5C52 - chains B and C of the 5 polymer chains in the assembly; structure by X-ray diffraction, 3.64 A resolution.

Chain B (and C):
Name: DNA polymerase subunit gamma-2, mitochondrial
From: Homo sapiens
Notes: EC 2.7.7.7; chain C of this document is another copy of the same molecule, construct and numbering; everything in this record applies to it too
Reference sequence: Q9UHN1 (DPOG2_HUMAN); residue numbers follow UniProt; this construct covers 1-485
Chain sequence (485 residues; numbered 1 to 485; the number before each row is that of its first residue):
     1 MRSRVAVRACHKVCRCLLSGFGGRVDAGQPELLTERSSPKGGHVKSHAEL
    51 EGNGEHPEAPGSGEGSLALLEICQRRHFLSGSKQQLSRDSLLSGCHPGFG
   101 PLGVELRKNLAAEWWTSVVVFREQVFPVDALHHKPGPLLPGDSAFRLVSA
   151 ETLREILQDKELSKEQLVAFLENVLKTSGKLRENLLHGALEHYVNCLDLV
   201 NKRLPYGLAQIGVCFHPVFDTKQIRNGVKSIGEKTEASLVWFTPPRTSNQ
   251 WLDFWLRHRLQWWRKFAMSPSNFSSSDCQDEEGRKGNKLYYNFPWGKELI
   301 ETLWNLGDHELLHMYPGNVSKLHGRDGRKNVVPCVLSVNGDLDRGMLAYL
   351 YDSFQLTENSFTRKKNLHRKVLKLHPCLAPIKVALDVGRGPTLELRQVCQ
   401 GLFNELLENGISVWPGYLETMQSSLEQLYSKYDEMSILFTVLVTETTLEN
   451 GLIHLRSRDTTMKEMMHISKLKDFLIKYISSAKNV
Disordered / not traced: 1-67, 137-178, 222-228, 356-361 (chain C: 1-66, 138-179, 220-226, 356-367)
Differences from the reference sequence: conflict Leu67 (Glu in Q9UHN1)
Swiss-Prot annotation at these positions:
  - modified residue: Ser38 (Phosphoserine)
  - natural variant: Arg182 (R182W: In MTDPS16), Gly416 (G416A: No functional deficit), Asp433 (D433Y: In MTDPS16B), Gly451 (G451E: In PEOA4)

How chain B and chain C interact:
Pairs across the interface (51):
  Arg76(B) with Asp198(C)
  Phe78(B) with Asn195(C); Asp198(C); Leu199(C), hydrophobic
  Ser82(B) with Asn195(C), hydrogen bond
  His96(B) with Leu131(C)
  Pro97(B) with His192(C)
  Phe99(B) with Asp129(C)
  Pro101(B) with Phe126(C), hydrophobic; Pro127(C); Leu199(C), hydrophobic
  Val104(B) with Pro127(C)
  Arg107(B) with Asp129(C), salt bridge
  Lys108(B) with Trp115(C)
  Val120(B) with Leu407(C)
  Glu123(B) with Phe403(C)
  Phe126(B) with Trp414(C), hydrophobic
  Pro127(B) with Pro101(C); Glu105(C)
  Asp129(B) with Phe99(C); Val104(C); Arg107(C), salt bridge
  Leu131(B) with Gly98(C); Glu233(C)
  His132(B) with Val213(C); Glu233(C), hydrogen bond (backbone-side chain)
  His133(B) with Ile231(C), hydrogen bond (side chain-backbone); Glu233(C), salt bridge
  Pro135(B) with Ser230(C)
  His192(B) with Ser80(C)
  Asn195(B) with Gln74(C); His77(C), hydrogen bond (backbone-side chain); Gly81(C)
  Asp198(B) with His77(C), salt bridge
  Leu199(B) with Pro101(C), hydrophobic; Trp414(C)
  Arg203(B) with Leu418(C); Glu419(C), hydrogen bond (side chain-backbone); Thr420(C)
  Val213(B) with His132(C)
  Phe215(B) with His132(C)
  Ile231(B) with His133(C), hydrogen bond (backbone-side chain)
  Glu233(B) with Ala130(C); Leu131(C); His132(C), salt bridge; His133(C), salt bridge
  Leu407(B) with Val120(C), hydrophobic
  Trp414(B) with Leu199(C)
  Leu418(B) with Glu123(C); Leu204(C), hydrophobic
  Thr420(B) with Asn201(C)
Other interface residues (no listed pair), chain B (41 interface residues in all): Gly98, Glu105, Trp115, Phe121, Leu181, Cys196, Arg325, Phe403, Pro415
Other interface residues (no listed pair), chain C (45 interface residues in all): His96, Lys108, Val119, Gln124, Val128, Leu181, Cys196, Phe215, Gln400

In short:
41 residues of chain B face 45 of chain C across their interface; the contacts include 6 hydrogen bonds and 6
salt bridges. Polar contacts include Arg107(B)-Asp129(C), His133(B)-Glu233(C) and Asp198(B)-His77(C).
Chain B and chain C are both DNA polymerase subunit gamma-2, mitochondrial (Homo sapiens); the structure,
Probing the Structural and Molecular Basis of Nucleotide Selectivity by Human Mitochondrial DNA Polymerase
gamma, was determined by X-ray diffraction (same publication as 5C51 and 5C53).
